Entry 7OM3 (X-ray diffraction, 1.92 A resolution); this record covers chains A and T of the 3 polymer chains in the assembly.

Chain A:
Protein: DNA polymerase
Source organism: Thermococcus kodakarensis KOD1
Notes: EC 2.7.7.7
UniProt: P77933 (DPOL_THEKO); the construct lacks a stretch of the UniProt sequence, so the offset changes along the chain: 1-406 = UniProt 1-406; 407-490 = UniProt 767-850; 491-774 = UniProt 1388-1671
Chain sequence (774 residues; row label = number of the first residue in the row):
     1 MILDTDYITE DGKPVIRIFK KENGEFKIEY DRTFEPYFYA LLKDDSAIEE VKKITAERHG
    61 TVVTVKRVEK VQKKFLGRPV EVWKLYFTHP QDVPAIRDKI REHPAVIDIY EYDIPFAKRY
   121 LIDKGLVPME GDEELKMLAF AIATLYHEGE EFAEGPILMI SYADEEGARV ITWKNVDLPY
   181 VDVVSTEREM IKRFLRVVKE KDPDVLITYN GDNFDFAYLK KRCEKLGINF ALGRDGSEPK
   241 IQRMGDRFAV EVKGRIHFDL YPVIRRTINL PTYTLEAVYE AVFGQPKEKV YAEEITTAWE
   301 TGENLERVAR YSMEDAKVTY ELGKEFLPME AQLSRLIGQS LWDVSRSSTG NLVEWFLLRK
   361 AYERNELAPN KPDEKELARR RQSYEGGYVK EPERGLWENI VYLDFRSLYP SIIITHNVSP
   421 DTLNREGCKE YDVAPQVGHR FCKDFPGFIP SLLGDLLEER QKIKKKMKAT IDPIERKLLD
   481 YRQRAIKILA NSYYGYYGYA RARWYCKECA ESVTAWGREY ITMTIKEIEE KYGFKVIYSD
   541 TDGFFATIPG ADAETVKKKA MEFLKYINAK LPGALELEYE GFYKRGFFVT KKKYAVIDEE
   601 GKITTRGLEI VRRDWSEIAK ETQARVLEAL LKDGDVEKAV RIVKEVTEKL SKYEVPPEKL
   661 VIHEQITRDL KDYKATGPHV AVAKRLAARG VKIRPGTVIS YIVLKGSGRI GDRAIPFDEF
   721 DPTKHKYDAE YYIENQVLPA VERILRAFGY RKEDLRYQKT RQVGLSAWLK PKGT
Disordered / not traced: 760-774
Sequence notes: engineered mutation Ala141 (Asp in P77933), Ala143 (Glu in P77933)
Disulfide bonds: Cys428-Cys442, Cys506-Cys509
From the paper describing this entry:
  - binding site for 21nt Template (chain T): Tyr37, Arg58, His59, Glu111, Ile114, Arg119, Asp343, Asn351, Trp355, Ser492, Tyr496
  - specificity-determining residues: Glu111, Ile114

Chain T:
Molecule: 21nt Template
Sequence (21 nucleotides; each row starts with the number of its first residue):
     1 TATICAACTG TGGCCGTGGT C

Interface between chain A and chain T:
Pairs across the interface (85; chain A residue first):
  Tyr7(A) - DA2(T)  hydrogen bond to the sugar
  Tyr7(A) - DI4(T)  hydrogen bond to the phosphate
  Thr9(A) - DA2(T)  base contact
  Pro36(A) - DI4(T)  base contact
  Tyr37(A) - DI4(T)  base contact
  Arg58(A) - DT1(T)  hydrogen bond to the base
  His59(A) - DT1(T)  stacking on the base
  His89(A) - DA2(T)  base contact
  Pro90(A) - DI4(T)  base contact
  Gln91(A) - DT1(T)  sugar contact
  Gln91(A) - DA2(T)  hydrogen bond to the sugar
  Gln91(A) - DI4(T)  hydrogen bond to the phosphate
  Val93(A) - DI4(T)  sugar contact
  Pro94(A) - DI4(T)  sugar contact
  Arg97(A) - DI4(T)  hydrogen bond to the phosphate
  Arg97(A) - DC5(T)  salt bridge to the phosphate
  Glu111(A) - DI4(T)  base contact
  Tyr112(A) - DI4(T)  base contact
  Asp113(A) - DI4(T)  base contact
  Asp113(A) - DC5(T)  sugar contact
  Ile114(A) - DI4(T)  base contact
  Pro115(A) - DT3(T)  base contact
  Pro115(A) - DI4(T)  phosphate contact
  Pro115(A) - DC5(T)  base contact
  Phe116(A) - DI4(T)  hydrogen bond to the phosphate
  Lys118(A) - DC5(T)  base contact
  Arg119(A) - DI4(T)  base contact
  Lys240(A) - DT3(T)  salt bridge to the phosphate
  Arg243(A) - DT3(T)  base contact
  Met244(A) - DT3(T)  base contact
  Met244(A) - DA7(T)  base contact
  Met244(A) - DC8(T)  base contact
  Gly245(A) - DA7(T)  hydrogen bond to the base
  Arg247(A) - DC8(T)  base contact
  Asp343(A) - DC5(T)  hydrogen bond to the base
  Ser348(A) - DC8(T)  base contact
  Ser348(A) - DT9(T)  phosphate contact
  Thr349(A) - DT9(T)  base contact
  Gly350(A) - DT9(T)  base contact
  Asn351(A) - DC5(T)  hydrogen bond to the base
  Trp355(A) - DC5(T)  hydrogen bond to the base
  Lys371(A) - DC5(T)  hydrogen bond to the phosphate
  Lys371(A) - DA6(T)  salt bridge to the phosphate
  Ser383(A) - DT11(T)  hydrogen bond to the phosphate
  Tyr384(A) - DG10(T)  sugar contact
  Tyr384(A) - DT11(T)  phosphate contact
  Glu385(A) - DT11(T)  phosphate contact
  Glu385(A) - DG12(T)  phosphate contact
  Gly386(A) - DT11(T)  hydrogen bond to the phosphate
  Gly386(A) - DG12(T)  hydrogen bond to the phosphate
  Gly387(A) - DG12(T)  sugar contact
  Val389(A) - DG12(T)  phosphate contact
  Val389(A) - DG13(T)  phosphate contact
  Asn491(A) - DT9(T)  base contact
  Ser492(A) - DT9(T)  hydrogen bond to the base
  Tyr494(A) - DG10(T)  sugar contact
  Gly495(A) - DT9(T)  sugar contact
  Gly495(A) - DG10(T)  sugar contact
  Tyr496(A) - DT9(T)  hydrogen bond to the base
  Gly498(A) - DG10(T)  sugar contact
  Tyr499(A) - DC8(T)  phosphate contact
  Tyr499(A) - DT9(T)  sugar contact
  Arg501(A) - DA7(T)  salt bridge to the phosphate
  Arg501(A) - DC8(T)  salt bridge to the phosphate
  Thr590(A) - DC14(T)  sugar contact
  Thr590(A) - DC15(T)  phosphate contact
  Lys591(A) - DG13(T)  salt bridge to the phosphate
  Lys591(A) - DC14(T)  sugar contact
  Lys592(A) - DG12(T)  base contact
  Lys593(A) - DC14(T)  phosphate contact
  Lys593(A) - DC15(T)  salt bridge to the phosphate
  Trp615(A) - DC15(T)  phosphate contact
  Trp615(A) - DG16(T)  phosphate contact
  Thr676(A) - DG18(T)  sugar contact
  Pro678(A) - DT17(T)  phosphate contact
  Pro678(A) - DG18(T)  phosphate contact
  Arg709(A) - DG18(T)  phosphate contact
  Arg709(A) - DG19(T)  salt bridge to the phosphate
  Ile710(A) - DG18(T)  hydrogen bond to the phosphate
  Gly711(A) - DG18(T)  hydrogen bond to the phosphate
  Tyr731(A) - DT17(T)  hydrogen bond to the phosphate
  Asn735(A) - DT17(T)  hydrogen bond to the phosphate
  Pro739(A) - DG16(T)  phosphate contact
  Arg743(A) - DC15(T)  salt bridge to the phosphate
  Arg743(A) - DG16(T)  salt bridge to the phosphate
Other interface residues (no listed pair), chain A (67 interface residues in all): Glu35, Gln242, Arg346, Glu609, Arg612, Gly677, Gly708

In short:
67 residues of chain A face 19 of chain T across their interface, with 21 hydrogen bonds, 10 salt bridges and
1 aromatic stacking contact. Among the polar pairs are Arg58(A)-DT1(T), Gly245(A)-DA7(T) and Asp343(A)-DC5(T).
The paper reports a binding site for 21nt Template (chain T) at Tyr37(A), Arg58(A) and His59(A) among others;
specificity determinants Glu111(A) and Ile114(A).
Here chain A is DNA polymerase (Thermococcus kodakarensis KOD1) and chain T is 21nt Template. Entry 7OM3
(Crystal structure of KOD DNA Polymerase in a binary complex with Hypoxanthine containing template) was
determined by X-ray diffraction together with 7OMB and 7OMG from the same study.
